PDB entry 7K01 | electron microscopy, 3.90 A resolution | chains 4 and 2 of the 7 polymer chains in the assembly

Chain 4:
Protein: General transcription and DNA repair factor IIH subunit TFB4
Source organism: Saccharomyces cerevisiae (strain ATCC 204508 / S288c)
UniProtKB: Q12004 (TFB4_YEAST); residues 1-338 here = UniProt positions 1-338
Sequence (338 residues; each row starts with the number of its first residue):
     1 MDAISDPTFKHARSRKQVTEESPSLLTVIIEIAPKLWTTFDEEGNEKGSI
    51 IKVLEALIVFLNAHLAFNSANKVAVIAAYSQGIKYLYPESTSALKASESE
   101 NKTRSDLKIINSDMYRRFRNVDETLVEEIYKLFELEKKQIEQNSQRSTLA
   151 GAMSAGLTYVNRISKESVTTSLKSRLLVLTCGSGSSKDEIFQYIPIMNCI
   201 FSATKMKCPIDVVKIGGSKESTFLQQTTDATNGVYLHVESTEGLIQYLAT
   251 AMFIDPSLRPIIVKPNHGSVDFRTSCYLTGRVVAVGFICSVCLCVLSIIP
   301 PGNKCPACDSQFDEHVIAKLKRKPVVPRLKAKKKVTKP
Unresolved in the structure: 1-21, 95-112, 324-338
Bound ions: Zn2+: Cys289, Cys292, Cys305, Cys308

Chain 2:
Protein: General transcription and DNA repair factor IIH subunit TFB2
Source organism: Saccharomyces cerevisiae (strain ATCC 204508 / S288c)
UniProtKB: Q02939 (TFB2_YEAST); residues 1-513 here = UniProt positions 1-513
Sequence (513 residues; each row starts with the number of its first residue):
     1 MSDYSLKHSVTQYLEEIPQQVQNRLYTSPATCLAIYRILPPLAKFFIMAM
    51 VFNENEVPLLDLDKWVNSNGKLQFQNAIKSMKSLHLLIPNKSSGTLMINL
   101 NPTFKISLRNALTGGEVQNSFGVVVEENVVSLDLLDEYSANKWETILHFM
   151 VGTPLAKIPSEKVLNLLKHSKLMEEVNSTGEFKITNEGFQFLLQEINSQL
   201 WTLLLQYLKMIETSKMDLVDVLHFIFMLGALEVGKAYKIDALSETQRIML
   251 QDMRDYGLVFQKHSNDSIFYPTKLALMLTSDTKTIRSASNAMDSVLRQNR
   301 EEPSVNEDGANGKSTTDITTSDDLNKAGLKNQDIPDGSLIVETNFKIYSY
   351 SNSPLQIAVLSLFVHLKARFVNMVLGQITRESIRRALTNGITADQIIAYL
   401 ETHAHPQMRRLAEEKLEKKLELDPNCKEPLQVLPPTVVDQIRLWQLELDR
   451 VITYEGSLYSDFETSQEYNLLSKYAQDIGVLLWKDDKKKKFFISKEGNSQ
   501 VLDFAKRKLKKKQ
Unresolved in the structure: 1-6, 287-327, 508-513
Reported in the primary citation:
  - conformationally variable residues (domain motion): Arg450 to Ile452

How chain 4 and chain 2 interact:
Contacting residue pairs (25):
  Ala63(4) with Met48(2), hydrophobic
  Ala66(4) with Arg37(2), hydrogen bond (backbone-side chain)
  Phe67(4) with Lys44(2), hydrogen bond (backbone-side chain)
  Asn68(4) with Arg37(2)
  Met114(4) with Ala111(2)
  Arg117(4) with Arg37(2)
  Ile245(4) with Phe52(2), hydrophobic
  Gln246(4) with Ala49(2); Phe52(2); Asn53(2), hydrogen bond (side chain-backbone)
  Ala249(4) with Phe45(2)
  Thr250(4) with Phe45(2); Trp65(2)
  Ile254(4) with Phe45(2), hydrophobic
  Pro260(4) with Asn67(2), hydrogen bond (backbone-side chain); Ser68(2); Asn69(2)
  Ile261(4) with Phe45(2), hydrophobic; Trp65(2); Asn67(2)
  Ile262(4) with Lys64(2); Trp65(2), hydrogen bond (backbone-backbone); Val66(2); Asn67(2)
  Lys264(4) with Trp65(2)
Other interface residues (no listed pair), chain 4 (20 interface residues in all): Val59, Asn62, Phe118, Phe253, Leu258
Other interface residues (no listed pair), chain 2 (19 interface residues in all): Leu33, Tyr36, Pro41, Gly70, Leu112

In short:
Chain 4 and chain 2 form an interface of 20 and 19 residues respectively, with 5 hydrogen bonds. Polar pairs
include Ala66(4)-Arg37(2), Phe67(4)-Lys44(2) and Gln246(4)-Asn53(2). Cys289(4), Cys292(4), Cys305(4) and
Cys308(4) form the Zn2+ site. The paper reports conformational variability at Arg450(2).
Chain 4 is General transcription and DNA repair factor IIH subunit TFB4 and chain 2 is General transcription
and DNA repair factor IIH subunit TFB2, both from Saccharomyces cerevisiae (strain ATCC 204508 / S288c); the
structure, Structure of TFIIH in TFIIH/Rad4-Rad23-Rad33 DNA opening complex, was determined by electron
microscopy (same publication as 7K04 and 7M2U).
